7CBL - chains A and B of the 52 polymer chains in the assembly; structure by electron microscopy, 2.80 A resolution.

Chain A (and B):
Name: Flagellar L-ring protein
From: Salmonella typhimurium (strain LT2 / SGSC1412 / ATCC 700720)
Notes: chain B of this document is another copy of the same molecule, construct and numbering; everything in this record applies to it too
Reference sequence: P0A1N8 (FLGH_SALTY); residue numbers follow UniProt; this construct covers 1-232
Chain sequence (232 residues; row label = number of the first residue in the row):
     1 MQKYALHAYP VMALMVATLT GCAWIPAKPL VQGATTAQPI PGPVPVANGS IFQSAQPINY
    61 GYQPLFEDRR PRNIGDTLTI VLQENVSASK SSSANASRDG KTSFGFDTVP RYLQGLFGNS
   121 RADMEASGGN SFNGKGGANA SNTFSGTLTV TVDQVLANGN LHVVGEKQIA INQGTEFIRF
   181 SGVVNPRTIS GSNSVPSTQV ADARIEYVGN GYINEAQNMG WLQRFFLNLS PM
Not modelled in the structure: 1-21
Glycans and other covalent adducts: octanoic acid (caprylic acid) (OCA) linked to Cys22
UniProt features mapped onto this chain:
  - lipidation: Cys22 (N-palmitoyl cysteine)
Reported in the primary citation:
  - post-translational modification sites: Cys22
  - binding site for octanoic acid (caprylic acid): Cys22
  - self-association interface (contacts with another copy of this molecule): Cys22 to Val44

Chain A / chain B interface:
Pairs across the interface (120; chain A residue first):
  Asn59(A) with Pro45(B)
  Tyr62(A) with Phe52(B), hydrophobic; Gln53(B)
  Ile74(A) with Ala37(B), hydrophobic; Gln38(B); Pro39(B)
  Glu84(A) with Lys167(B), salt bridge
  Asn85(A) with Gly146(B)
  Val86(A) with Phe144(B), hydrophobic; Ser145(B); Tyr207(B), hydrophobic
  Ser87(A) with Phe144(B); Ser145(B), hydrogen bond (backbone-backbone)
  Ala88(A) with Thr143(B); Phe144(B), hydrophobic
  Ser89(A) with Asn142(B); Thr143(B), hydrogen bond (backbone-backbone)
  Lys90(A) with Ser141(B); Asn142(B)
  Ser91(A) with Ala140(B); Ser141(B), hydrogen bond (backbone-backbone)
  Ser92(A) with Asn139(B)
  Ser93(A) with Ala138(B); Asn139(B), hydrogen bond
  Ala94(A) with Gly137(B)
  Asn95(A) with Gly136(B); Gly137(B), hydrogen bond (backbone-backbone)
  Ala96(A) with Lys135(B)
  Ser97(A) with Gly134(B); Lys135(B), hydrogen bond (backbone-backbone)
  Arg98(A) with Phe132(B); Asn133(B)
  Asp99(A) with Phe132(B); Asn133(B), hydrogen bond (backbone-backbone)
  Gly100(A) with Ser131(B)
  Lys101(A) with Asn130(B); Ser131(B), hydrogen bond (backbone-backbone)
  Thr102(A) with Gly129(B); Asn130(B)
  Ser103(A) with Gly128(B); Gly129(B), hydrogen bond (backbone-backbone)
  Phe104(A) with Ser127(B)
  Gly105(A) with Ala126(B); Ser127(B), hydrogen bond (backbone-backbone)
  Phe106(A) with Met124(B), hydrophobic; Glu125(B); Ala126(B), hydrophobic
  Asp107(A) with Glu125(B), hydrogen bond (backbone-backbone)
  Thr108(A) with Asp123(B); Met124(B); Glu125(B), hydrogen bond (backbone-backbone)
  Pro110(A) with Asp123(B); Met124(B)
  Arg111(A) with Asn119(B); Arg121(B), hydrogen bond (backbone-backbone)
  Ala140(A) with Tyr207(B), hydrophobic
  Ser141(A) with Glu176(B); Tyr207(B), hydrogen bond (backbone-side chain)
  Asn142(A) with Ile169(B); Glu176(B); Tyr207(B), hydrogen bond
  Thr143(A) with Ile171(B)
  Val152(A) with Ala37(B)
  Asp153(A) with Ala37(B)
  Ala157(A) with Tyr60(B)
  Asn158(A) with Gly75(B); Asp76(B)
  Gly159(A) with Tyr60(B)
  Asn160(A) with Gly75(B)
  Val164(A) with Thr35(B)
  Glu166(A) with Thr35(B), hydrogen bond
  Arg179(A) with Pro29(B); Val31(B)
  Phe180(A) with Val31(B)
  Ser181(A) with Val31(B)
  Asn185(A) with Thr77(B)
  Arg187(A) with Arg69(B)
  Thr188(A) with Arg69(B)
  Thr198(A) with Thr147(B); Thr149(B), hydrogen bond (backbone-side chain)
  Gln199(A) with Thr79(B); Thr149(B)
  Val200(A) with Thr149(B)
  Ala201(A) with Thr149(B); Thr151(B); Glu166(B)
  Ala203(A) with Lys167(B); Gln168(B), hydrogen bond (backbone-backbone)
  Arg204(A) with Val31(B); Glu166(B), hydrogen bond (side chain-backbone); Gln168(B)
  Ile205(A) with Leu30(B); Gln168(B), hydrogen bond (backbone-backbone); Ile169(B); Ala170(B), hydrogen bond (backbone-backbone)
  Glu206(A) with Pro29(B); Leu30(B), hydrogen bond (side chain-backbone); Ala170(B)
  Tyr207(A) with Ala170(B), hydrogen bond (backbone-backbone); Ile171(B); Asn172(B), hydrogen bond (backbone-backbone)
  Asn214(A) with Gln173(B)
  Glu215(A) with Ala23(B); Trp24(B), hydrogen bond
  Gln217(A) with Asn172(B), hydrogen bond; Gln173(B); Tyr212(B), hydrogen bond (backbone-side chain)
  Asn218(A) with Ala23(B); Gln173(B)
  Arg224(A) with Tyr212(B); Glu215(B), salt bridge
  Leu227(A) with Tyr212(B)
  Asn228(A) with Glu215(B), hydrogen bond
  Leu229(A) with Trp221(B), hydrogen bond (backbone-side chain)
  Ser230(A) with Trp221(B)
  Pro231(A) with Gly220(B); Trp221(B); Leu222(B), hydrogen bond (backbone-backbone); Gln223(B)
  Met232(A) with Gln223(B)
Also at the interface, not in a pair above, chain A (78 interface residues in all): Gly75, Val109, Phe144, Thr151, Leu156, Gly165, Ser197, Asp202, Val208, Met219
Also at the interface, not in a pair above, chain B (69 interface residues in all): Cys22, Ala34, Thr36, Ala122, Ile178, Ala216

In short:
78 residues of chain A and 69 residues of chain B are in contact, with 30 hydrogen bonds and 2 salt bridges.
Among the polar pairs are Glu84(A)-Lys167(B), Arg224(A)-Glu215(B) and Ser93(A)-Asn139(B). From the paper: a
binding site for octanoic acid (caprylic acid) at Cys22(A); a modification site at Cys22(A).
Both chains are Flagellar L-ring protein (Salmonella typhimurium (strain LT2 / SGSC1412 / ATCC 700720)). Entry
7CBL (Cryo-EM structure of the flagellar LP ring from Salmonella) was determined by electron microscopy
together with 7CBM, 7CG0, 7CG4, 7CGO, 7E80, 7E81 and 7E82 from the same study.
